Entry 6MJ3 (X-ray diffraction, 3.80 A resolution); this record covers chains A and B of the 3 polymer chains in the assembly.

[Chain A (and B)]
Protein: Igg1 Fc
Organism: Macaca mulatta
Notes: chain B of this document is another copy of the same molecule, construct and numbering; everything in this record applies to it too
UniProtKB: F6RL33 (F6RL33_MACMU); residues 224-447 here correspond to UniProt positions 170-393 (UniProt number = residue number - 54)
Chain sequence (224 residues; each row starts with the number of its first residue):
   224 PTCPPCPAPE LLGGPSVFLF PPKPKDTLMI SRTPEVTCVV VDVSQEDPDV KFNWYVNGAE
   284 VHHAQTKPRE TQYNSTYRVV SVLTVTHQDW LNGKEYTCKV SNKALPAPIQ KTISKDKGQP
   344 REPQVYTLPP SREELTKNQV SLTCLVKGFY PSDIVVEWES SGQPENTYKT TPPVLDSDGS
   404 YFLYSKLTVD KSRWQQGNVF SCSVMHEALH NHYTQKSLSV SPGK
Unresolved in the structure: 224-236, 444-447 (chain B: 224-233, 444-447)
Disulfides: C261-C321, C367-C425
Covalently attached groups: glycan linked to N297
What the authors report for this chain:
  - post-translational modification sites: N297

[Chain A / chain B interface]
Pairs across the interface (42; chain A residue first):
  Q347(A) with E356(B), hydrogen bond
  Y349(A) with S354(B); E357(B)
  T350(A) with S354(B), hydrogen bond (backbone-side chain)
  L351(A) with L351(B), hydrophobic; P352(B); S354(B); E357(B); T366(B)
  P352(A) with L351(B)
  S354(A) with T350(B), hydrogen bond (side chain-backbone); L351(B)
  E356(A) with V348(B); Y349(B)
  E357(A) with Y349(B); K370(B), salt bridge
  S364(A) with K370(B), hydrogen bond
  T366(A) with L351(B); L368(B); Y407(B)
  L368(A) with S364(B)
  K370(A) with K409(B); T411(B)
  K392(A) with L398(B)
  T394(A) with T394(B); Y407(B)
  P395(A) with P395(B), hydrophobic; V397(B)
  V397(A) with P395(B)
  L398(A) with K392(B)
  D399(A) with K392(B); K409(B), salt bridge
  F405(A) with K392(B); K409(B)
  Y407(A) with T366(B), hydrogen bond; T394(B); Y407(B), hydrophobic; S408(B); K409(B)
  K409(A) with D399(B), salt bridge; F405(B); Y407(B)
Other interface residues (no listed pair), chain A (26 interface residues in all): V348, P353, L365, S408, K439
Other interface residues (no listed pair), chain B (25 interface residues in all): L365, T393

[Overview]
26 residues of chain A face 25 of chain B across their interface; the contacts include 5 hydrogen bonds and 3
salt bridges. Polar pairs include E357(A)-K370(B), D399(A)-K409(B) and Q347(A)-E356(B). The paper reports a
modification site at N297(A).
Both chains are Igg1 Fc (Macaca mulatta). Entry 6MJ3 (CRYSTAL STRUCTURE OF RHESUS MACAQUE (MACACA MULATTA)
IGG1 Fc Fragment-Fc-GAMMA RECEPTOR III complex) was determined by X-ray diffraction together with 7KCZ and
6MJO from the same study.
